Entry 9CZF (X-ray diffraction, 2.53 A resolution); this record covers chains A and C of the 4 polymer chains in the assembly.

[Chain A]
Protein: Integrin alpha-V heavy chain
Source organism: Homo sapiens
UniProtKB: P06756 (ITAV_HUMAN); residues 1-595 here correspond to UniProt positions 31-625 (UniProt number = residue number + 30)
Amino-acid sequence (605 residues; numbered 1 to 605; the number before each row is that of its first residue):
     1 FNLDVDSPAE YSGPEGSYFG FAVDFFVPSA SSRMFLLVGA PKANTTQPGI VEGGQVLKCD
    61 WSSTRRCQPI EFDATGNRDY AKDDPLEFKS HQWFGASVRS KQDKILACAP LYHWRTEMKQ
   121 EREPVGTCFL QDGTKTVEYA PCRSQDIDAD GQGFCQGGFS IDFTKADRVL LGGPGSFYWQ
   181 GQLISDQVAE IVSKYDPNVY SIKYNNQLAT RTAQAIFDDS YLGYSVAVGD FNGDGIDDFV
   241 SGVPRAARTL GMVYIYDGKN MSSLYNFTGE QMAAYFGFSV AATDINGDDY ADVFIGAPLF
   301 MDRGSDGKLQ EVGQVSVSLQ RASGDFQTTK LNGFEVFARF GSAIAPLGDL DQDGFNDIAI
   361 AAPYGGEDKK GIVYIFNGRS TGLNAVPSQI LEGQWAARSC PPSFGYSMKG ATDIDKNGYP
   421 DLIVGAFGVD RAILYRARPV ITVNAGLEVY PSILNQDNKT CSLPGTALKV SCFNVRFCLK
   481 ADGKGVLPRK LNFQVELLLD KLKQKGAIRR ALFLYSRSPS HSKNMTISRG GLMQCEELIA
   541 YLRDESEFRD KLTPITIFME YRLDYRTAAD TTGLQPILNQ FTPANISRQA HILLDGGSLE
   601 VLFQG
Unresolved in the structure: 596-605
Cystine bridges: Cys59-Cys67, Cys108-Cys128, Cys142-Cys155, Cys461-Cys472, Cys478-Cys535
Glycans and other covalent adducts: N-acetylglucosamine (NAG) linked to Asn44, Asn260; glycan linked to Asn266
Construct notes: conflict Cys400 (Met430 in P06756); expression tag (596-605)
Bound ions: Ca2+ site 1: Asp230, Asn232, Asp234, Ile236, Asp238; Ca2+ site 2: Asp284, Asn286, Asp288, Tyr290, Asp292; Ca2+ site 3: Asp349, Asp351, Asp353, Phe355, Asp357; Ca2+ site 4: Asp413, Asp415, Asn417, Tyr419, Asp421
Small-molecule neighbours: morf-627 (A1A6I; (2S)-{5-fluoro-2-[(6S)-5-oxaspiro[2.5]octan-6-yl]phenyl}{(3R)-3-[4-(5,6,7,8-tetrahydro-1,8-naphthyridin-2-yl)butoxy]pyrrolidin-1-yl}acetic acid): Asp150, Phe177, Tyr178, Gln180, Thr212, Ala215, Asp218

[Chain C]
Protein: 17E6 Fab light chain
Source organism: Mus musculus
Notes: antibody fragment or engineered binder
Amino-acid sequence (214 residues; row label = number of the first residue in the row):
     1 DIQMTQTTSS LSASLGDRVI ISCRASQDIS NYLSWYQQKP DGTVKLLIFY TSKLHSGVPS
    61 RFSGSGSGTD YSLTISNLDQ EDIATYFCQQ GNTFPYTFGG GTKVEMRRAD AAPTVSIFPP
   121 SSEQLTSGGA SVVCFLNNFY PKDINVKWKI DGSERQNGVL NSWTDQDSKD STYSFSSTLT
   181 LTKDEYERHN SYTCEATHKT STSPIVKSFN RNEC
Cystine bridges: Cys23-Cys88, Cys134-Cys194

[Interface between chain A and chain C]
Contacting residue pairs (4; chain A residue first):
  Tyr80(A) with Tyr32(C)
  Glu117(A) with Tyr32(C)
  Asn198(A) with Phe49(C); Lys53(C)
Also at the interface, not in a pair above, chain A (6 interface residues in all): Met118, Asp196, Val199
Also at the interface, not in a pair above, chain C (6 interface residues in all): Leu54, Phe94, Tyr96

[Summary]
The chain A/chain C interface involves 6 residues from each chain. Bound to chain A: morf-627.
N-acetylglucosamine is covalently linked to Asn44(A) and Asn260(A). Asp230(A), Asn232(A), Asp234(A), Ile236(A)
and Asp238(A) form the Ca2+ site 1.
Here chain A is Integrin alpha-V heavy chain (Homo sapiens) and chain C is 17E6 Fab light chain (Mus
musculus). Entry 9CZF (Crystal structure of integrin avb6 headpiece in complex with compound MORF-627) was
determined by X-ray diffraction, deposited together with 9CZ7, 9CZA and 9CZD.
